PDB entry 7V5Z | X-ray diffraction, 1.99 A resolution | chains B and D of the 4 polymer chains in the assembly

[Chain B]
Name: Antitoxin
From: Staphylococcus aureus (strain NCTC 8325 / PS 47)
Reference sequence: Q2FVF7 (Q2FVF7_STAA8); residues 1-85 here = UniProt positions 1-85
Sequence (85 residues; numbered 1 to 85; the number before each row is that of its first residue):
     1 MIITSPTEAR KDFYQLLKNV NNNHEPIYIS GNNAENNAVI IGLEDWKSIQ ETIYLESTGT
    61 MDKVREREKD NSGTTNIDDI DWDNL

[Chain D]
Name: Putative mRNA interferase YoeB
From: Staphylococcus aureus (strain NCTC 8325 / PS 47)
Reference sequence: Q2FVF8 (Q2FVF8_STAA8); numbering as in UniProt (aligned over 1-88)
Sequence (88 residues; each row starts with the number of its first residue):
     1 MSNYTVKIKN SAKSDLKKIK HSYLKKSFLE IVETLKNDPY KITQSFEKLE PKYLERYSRR
    61 INHQHRVVYT VDDRNKEVLI LSAWSHYD
Not modelled in the structure: 1

[How chain B and chain D interact]
Residue-residue contacts (78):
  Asp45(B) with Lys52(D), salt bridge
  Lys47(B) with Glu47(D)
  Ser48(B) with Glu47(D), hydrogen bond (backbone-side chain); Lys48(D), hydrogen bond (side chain-backbone); Lys52(D)
  Glu51(B) with Glu47(D); Leu49(D); Ser58(D), hydrogen bond; Arg66(D), salt bridge
  Thr52(B) with Leu49(D); Glu50(D), hydrogen bond (side chain-backbone)
  Tyr54(B) with Gln64(D), hydrogen bond (side chain-backbone); Arg66(D)
  Leu55(B) with Ser58(D); Arg66(D); Val68(D), hydrophobic; Ser85(D)
  Thr58(B) with His86(D); Tyr87(D), hydrogen bond (backbone-backbone)
  Gly59(B) with His86(D); Tyr87(D)
  Thr60(B) with Ser82(D); Ser85(D); His86(D), hydrogen bond (side chain-backbone)
  Met61(B) with Leu49(D), hydrophobic; Arg56(D)
  Lys63(B) with Asp15(D), salt bridge; Ser82(D); Trp84(D), hydrogen bond (side chain-backbone); His86(D), hydrogen bond (side chain-backbone); Tyr87(D); Asp88(D), hydrogen bond (side chain-backbone)
  Val64(B) with Val68(D), hydrophobic; Leu81(D), hydrophobic; Ser82(D)
  Arg65(B) with Arg56(D)
  Arg67(B) with Lys9(D), hydrogen bond (backbone-side chain); Ser11(D), hydrogen bond (side chain-backbone); Ala12(D); Ser14(D); Asp15(D), salt bridge; Leu81(D), hydrogen bond (side chain-backbone); Ser82(D)
  Glu68(B) with Lys9(D); Arg56(D), salt bridge; Thr70(D); Leu81(D)
  Asp70(B) with Lys9(D), salt bridge; Ser11(D), hydrogen bond
  Ser72(B) with Lys9(D); Asn10(D), hydrogen bond (backbone-side chain); Ser11(D), hydrogen bond (side chain-backbone)
  Gly73(B) with Lys9(D); Asn10(D), hydrogen bond (backbone-backbone)
  Thr74(B) with Lys7(D); Ile8(D); Asn10(D); Leu79(D)
  Thr75(B) with Lys7(D); Ile8(D), hydrogen bond (backbone-backbone); Asn10(D), hydrogen bond; Lys13(D)
  Asn76(B) with Val6(D); Lys7(D), hydrogen bond
  Ile77(B) with Val6(D), hydrogen bond (backbone-backbone); Phe28(D), hydrophobic; Val32(D), hydrophobic
  Asp78(B) with Lys36(D), salt bridge
  Ile80(B) with Ile8(D), hydrophobic; Lys13(D); Leu16(D), hydrophobic
  Trp82(B) with Leu16(D); Lys20(D), hydrogen bond (backbone-side chain); Lys25(D); Phe28(D), hydrophobic
  Asp83(B) with Lys20(D), hydrogen bond (backbone-side chain)
  Leu85(B) with Leu16(D), hydrophobic; Lys17(D)
Interface residues without a listed pair, chain B (32 interface residues in all): His24, Glu44, Ile49, Asn84
Interface residues without a listed pair, chain D (41 interface residues in all): Thr5, Ile19, Leu29, His63, Ile80
The authors on this interface:
  - residue pairs: Lys63(B)-Asp15(D)

[In short]
Chain B and chain D form an interface of 32 and 41 residues respectively, with 23 hydrogen bonds and 7 salt
bridges. Among the polar pairs are Asp45(B)-Lys52(D), Glu51(B)-Arg66(D) and Lys63(B)-Asp15(D). The authors
report a contact between Lys63(B) and Asp15(D).
Chain B is Antitoxin and chain D is Putative mRNA interferase YoeB, both from Staphylococcus aureus (strain
NCTC 8325 / PS 47); the structure, Crystal structure of heterotetrameric complex of Sa2YoeB-Sa2YefM
toxin-antitoxin from Staphylococcus aureus, was determined by X-ray diffraction together with 7V5Y and 7V6W
from the same study.
